1U5Z - chain A; structure by X-ray diffraction, 2.40 A resolution.

[Chain A]
Molecule: Tumor necrosis factor ligand superfamily member 13
From: Mus musculus
Notes: fragment: TNF domain of murine APRIL
UniProtKB: Q9D777 (TNF13_MOUSE); residues 104-241 here = UniProt positions 104-241
Chain sequence (140 residues; numbered 102 to 241; the number before each row is that of its first residue):
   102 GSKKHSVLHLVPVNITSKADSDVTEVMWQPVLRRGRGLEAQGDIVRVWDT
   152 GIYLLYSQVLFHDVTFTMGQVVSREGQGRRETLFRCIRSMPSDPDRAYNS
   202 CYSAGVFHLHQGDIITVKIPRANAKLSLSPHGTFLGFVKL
Not modelled in the structure: 102-104, 119-120, 191-197
Disulfide bonds: C187-C202
Sequence notes: cloning artifact (102-103)
Ion coordination: Ni2+ near H106 (its only coordinating residue here)
Curated features (UniProtKB/Swiss-Prot):
  - glycosylation: N115 (N-linked (GlcNAc...) asparagine)

[Overview]
Chain A is Tumor necrosis factor ligand superfamily member 13 (Mus musculus); the structure, The Crystal
structure of murine APRIL, pH 8.5, was determined by X-ray diffraction together with 1U5X and 1U5Y from the
same study.
